PDB entry 7UIZ | electron microscopy, 3.24 A resolution | chains E and S of the 14 polymer chains in the assembly

[Chain E]
Protein: ATP-dependent Clp protease ATP-binding subunit ClpA
Organism: Escherichia coli
UniProtKB: A0A836NDF2 (A0A836NDF2_ECOLX); residue numbers follow UniProt; this construct covers 1-758
Chain sequence (758 residues; each row starts with the number of its first residue):
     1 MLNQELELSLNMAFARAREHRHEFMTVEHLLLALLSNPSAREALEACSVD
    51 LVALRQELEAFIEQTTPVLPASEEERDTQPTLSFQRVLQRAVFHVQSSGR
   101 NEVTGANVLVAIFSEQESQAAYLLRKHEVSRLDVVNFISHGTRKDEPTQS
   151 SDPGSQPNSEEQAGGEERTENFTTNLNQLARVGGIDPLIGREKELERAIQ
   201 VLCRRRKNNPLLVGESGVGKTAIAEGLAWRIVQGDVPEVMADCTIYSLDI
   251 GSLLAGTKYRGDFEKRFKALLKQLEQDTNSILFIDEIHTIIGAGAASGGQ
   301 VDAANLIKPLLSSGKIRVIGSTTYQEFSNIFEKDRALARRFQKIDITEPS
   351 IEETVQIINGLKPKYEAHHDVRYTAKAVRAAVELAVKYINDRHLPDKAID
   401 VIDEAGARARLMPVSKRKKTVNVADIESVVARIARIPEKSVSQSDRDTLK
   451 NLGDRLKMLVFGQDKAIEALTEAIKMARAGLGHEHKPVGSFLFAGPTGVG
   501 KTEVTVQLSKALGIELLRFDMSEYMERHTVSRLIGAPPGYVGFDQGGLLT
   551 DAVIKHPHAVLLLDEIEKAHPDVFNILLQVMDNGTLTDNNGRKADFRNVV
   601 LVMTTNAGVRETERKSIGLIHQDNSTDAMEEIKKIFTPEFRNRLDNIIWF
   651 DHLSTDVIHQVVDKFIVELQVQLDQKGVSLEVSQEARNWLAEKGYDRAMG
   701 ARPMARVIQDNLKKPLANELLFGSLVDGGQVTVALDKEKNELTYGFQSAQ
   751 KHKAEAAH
Disordered / not traced: 1-168, 749-758
Differences from the reference sequence: conflict Thr169 (Met in A0A836NDF2)
Ligand contacts:
  - ADP (adenosine-5'-diphosphate), molecule 1: Asp186, Pro187, Leu188, Ile189, Arg191, Glu215, Ser216, Gly217, Val218, Gly219, Lys220, Thr221, Ala222, Glu286, Ile357, Leu361, Ile399
  - ADP, molecule 2: Val460, Phe461, Gln463, Thr497, Gly498, Val499, Gly500, Lys501, Thr502, Glu503, Leu653, Val661, Lys664, Phe665, Ala701, Arg702
  - ATP-gamma-S (AGS; phosphothiophosphoric acid-adenylate ester): Lys207, Ser312, Ala336, Arg339, Arg340

[Chain S]
Protein: ATP-dependent Clp protease adapter protein ClpS
Organism: Escherichia coli
UniProtKB: A0A1X3JJM5 (A0A1X3JJM5_ECOLX); numbering as in UniProt (aligned over 1-106)
Chain sequence (106 residues; row label = number of the first residue in the row):
     1 MGKTNDWLDFDQLAEEKVRDALKPPSMYKVILVNDDYTPMEFVIDVLQKF
    51 FSYDVERATQLMLAVHYQGKAICGVFTAEVAETKVAMVNKYARENEHPLL
   101 CTLEKA
Disordered / not traced: 1, 27-106

[Chain E / chain S interface]
Contacting residue pairs (15; chain E residue first):
  Tyr259(E) with Val18(S); Asp20(S), hydrogen bond
  Arg260(E) with Lys17(S); Arg19(S)
  Ala296(E) with Lys17(S)
  Ser297(E) with Glu15(S), hydrogen bond; Lys17(S)
  Gly539(E) with Asn5(S); Asp6(S)
  Tyr540(E) with Lys3(S); Thr4(S); Asn5(S), hydrogen bond
  Val541(E) with Lys3(S); Thr4(S); Asp6(S)
Interface residues without a listed pair, chain E (10 interface residues in all): Lys258, Ala295, His528
Interface residues without a listed pair, chain S (10 interface residues in all): Gly2

[Overview]
The chain E/chain S interface involves 10 residues from each chain; the contacts include 3 hydrogen bonds.
Among the polar pairs are Tyr259(E)-Asp20(S), Ser297(E)-Glu15(S) and Tyr540(E)-Asn5(S). Bound to chain E:
ATP-gamma-S and ADP.
Chain E is ATP-dependent Clp protease ATP-binding subunit ClpA and chain S is ATP-dependent Clp protease
adapter protein ClpS, both from Escherichia coli; the structure, ClpAP complex bound to ClpS N-terminal
extension, class IIc, was determined by electron microscopy, deposited together with 7UIV, 7UIW, 7UIX, 7UJ0
and 7UIY.
